4GWQ - chains B and H of the 8 polymer chains in the assembly; structure by X-ray diffraction, 4.50 A resolution (low resolution: residue-level contacts below are approximate; hydrogen-bond / salt-bridge calls are withheld).

== Chain B ==
Name: Mediator of RNA polymerase II transcription subunit 17
From: Saccharomyces cerevisiae S288c
Reference sequence: P32569 (MED17_YEAST); numbering as in UniProt (aligned over 1-687)
Chain sequence (687 residues; each row starts with the number of its first residue):
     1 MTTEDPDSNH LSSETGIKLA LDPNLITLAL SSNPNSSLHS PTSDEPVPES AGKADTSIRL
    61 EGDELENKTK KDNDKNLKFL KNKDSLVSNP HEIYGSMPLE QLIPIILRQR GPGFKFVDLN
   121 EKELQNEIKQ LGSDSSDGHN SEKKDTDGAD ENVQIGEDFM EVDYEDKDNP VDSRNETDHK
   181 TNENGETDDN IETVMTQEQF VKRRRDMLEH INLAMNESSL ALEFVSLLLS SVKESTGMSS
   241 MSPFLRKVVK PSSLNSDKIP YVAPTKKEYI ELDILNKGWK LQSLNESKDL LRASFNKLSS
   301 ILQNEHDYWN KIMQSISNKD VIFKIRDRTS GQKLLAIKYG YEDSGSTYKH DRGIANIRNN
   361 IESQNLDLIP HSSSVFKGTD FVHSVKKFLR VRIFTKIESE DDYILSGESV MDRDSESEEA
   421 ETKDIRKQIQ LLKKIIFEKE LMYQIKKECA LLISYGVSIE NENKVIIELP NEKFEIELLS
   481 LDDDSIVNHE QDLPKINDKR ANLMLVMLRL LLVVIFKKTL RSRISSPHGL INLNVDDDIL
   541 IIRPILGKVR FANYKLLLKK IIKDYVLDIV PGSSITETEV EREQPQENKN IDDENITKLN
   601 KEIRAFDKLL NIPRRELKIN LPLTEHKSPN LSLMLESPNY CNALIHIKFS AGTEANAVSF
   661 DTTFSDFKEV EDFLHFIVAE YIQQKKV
Disordered / not traced: 1-181, 372-377, 662-669
Swiss-Prot annotation at these positions:
  - mutagenesis: Gly353 (G353C: In SRB4-1; suppresses the phenotypic defects of an RNA polymerase II CTD truncation)

== Chain H ==
Name: DNA-directed RNA polymerase II subunit RPB1
Notes: EC 2.7.7.6
Reference sequence: P04050 (RPB1_YEAST); residues -4 to 30 here correspond to UniProt positions 1556-1590 (UniProt number = residue number + 1560)
Chain sequence (35 residues; numbered -4 to 30; the number before each row is that of its first residue; numbers below 1 keep their minus sign (Tyr-4 is residue -4)):
    -4 YSPTSPSYSP TSPSYSPTSP SYSPTSPSYS PTSPS
Disordered / not traced: -4 to 0, 26-30
From the paper describing this entry:
  - post-translational modification sites: Ser0 (proposed by the authors, not directly observed)

== How chain B and chain H interact ==
Contacting residue pairs (8):
  Asn216(B) - Ser9(H)
  Ser219(B) - Ser9(H)
  Glu223(B) - Tyr10(H)
  Ser239(B) - Thr6(H)
  Ser240(B) - Thr6(H)
  Ser240(B) - Pro8(H)
  Met241(B) - Tyr10(H)
  Pro243(B) - Tyr10(H)
Interface residues without a listed pair, chain B (11 interface residues in all): Ser226, Gly237, Ser242, Phe244
Interface residues without a listed pair, chain H (5 interface residues in all): Ser7
From the paper, about this interface:
  - interface residues, chain B: Gln197(B)

== Overview ==
11 residues of chain B and 5 residues of chain H are in contact. From UniProt: one mutagenesis site on chain
B. The paper reports the interface residue Gln197(B); a modification site at Ser0(H).
Here chain B is Mediator of RNA polymerase II transcription subunit 17 (Saccharomyces cerevisiae S288c) and
chain H is DNA-directed RNA polymerase II subunit RPB1. Entry 4GWQ (Structure of the Mediator Head Module from
S. cerevisiae in complex with the carboxy-terminal domain (CTD) ...) was determined by X-ray diffraction
together with 4GWP from the same study.
